PDB entry 6X1E | X-ray diffraction, 2.90 A resolution | chains C and E of the 6 polymer chains in the assembly

Chain C:
Protein: Tubulin alpha-1B chain
From: Sus scrofa
Reference sequence: Q2XVP4 (TBA1B_PIG); residue numbers follow UniProt; this construct covers 1-450
Chain sequence (450 residues; each row starts with the number of its first residue):
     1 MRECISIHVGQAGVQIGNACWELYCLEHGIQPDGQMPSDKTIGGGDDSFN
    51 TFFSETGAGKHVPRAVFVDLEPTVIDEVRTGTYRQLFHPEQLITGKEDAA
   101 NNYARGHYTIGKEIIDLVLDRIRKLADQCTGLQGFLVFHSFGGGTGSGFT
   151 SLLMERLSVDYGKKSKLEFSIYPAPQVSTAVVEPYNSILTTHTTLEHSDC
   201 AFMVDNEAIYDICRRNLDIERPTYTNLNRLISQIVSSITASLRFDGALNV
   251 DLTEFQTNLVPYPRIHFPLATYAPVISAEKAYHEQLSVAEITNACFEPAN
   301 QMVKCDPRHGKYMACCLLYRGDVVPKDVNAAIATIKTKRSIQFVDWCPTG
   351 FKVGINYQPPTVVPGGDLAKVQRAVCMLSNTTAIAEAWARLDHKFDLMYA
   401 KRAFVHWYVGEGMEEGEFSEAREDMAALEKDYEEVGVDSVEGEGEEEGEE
Unresolved in the structure: 441-450
Ion coordination: Ca2+: Asp-39, Thr-41, Gly-44, Glu-55
Small-molecule neighbours:
  - GTP (guanosine-5'-triphosphate): Gly-10, Gln-11, Ala-12, Gln-15, Ile-16, Asp-69, Asp-98, Ala-99, Ala-100, Asn-101, Ser-140, Gly-142, Gly-143, Gly-144, Thr-145, Gly-146, Ile-171, Pro-173, Val-177, Ser-178, Thr-179, Glu-183, Asn-206, Tyr-224, Leu-227, Asn-228, Ile-231
  - Y5L (4-(2-chloro-6,7-dihydro-5H-cyclopenta[d]pyrimidin-4-yl)-7-methoxy-3,4-dihydroquinoxalin-2(1H)-one): Asn-101, Thr-179, Ala-180, Val-181
Swiss-Prot annotation at these positions:
  - motif: Met-1 to Cys-4 (MREC motif)
  - active site: Glu-254
  - binding site (GTP): Gly-10, Gln-11, Ala-12, Gln-15, Glu-71, Ala-99, Ser-140, Gly-143, Gly-144, Thr-145, Gly-146, Thr-179, Glu-183, Asn-206, Tyr-224, Asn-228, Leu-252
  - binding site (Mg(2+)): Glu-71
  - modified residue: Lys-40 (N6,N6,N6-trimethyllysine), Ser-48 (Phosphoserine), Ser-232 (Phosphoserine), Tyr-282 (3'-nitrotyrosine), Arg-339 (Omega-N-methylarginine), Ser-439 (Phosphoserine), Glu-443 (5-glutamyl polyglutamate), Glu-445 (5-glutamyl polyglutamate)
  - cross-link (Glycyl lysine isopeptide (Lys-Gly)): Lys-326 (interchain with G-Cter in ubiquitin), Lys-370 (interchain with G-Cter in ubiquitin)

Chain E:
Protein: Stathmin-4
From: Rattus norvegicus
Reference sequence: P63043 (STMN4_RAT); residues 5-145 here correspond to UniProt positions 49-189 (UniProt number = residue number + 44)
Chain sequence (143 residues; each row starts with the number of its first residue):
     3 MADMEVIELNKCTSGQSFEVILKPPSFDGVPEFNASLPRRRDPSLEEIQK
    53 KLEAAEERRKYQEAELLKHLAEKREHEREVIQKAIEENNNFIKMAKEKLA
   103 QKMESNKENREAHLAAMLERLQEKDKHAEEVRKNKELKEEASR
Unresolved in the structure: 3-5, 29-43, 142-145
Differences from the reference sequence: initiating methionine (3); expression tag (4)
Swiss-Prot annotation at these positions:
  - modified residue: Ser-46 (Phosphoserine)

Chain C / chain E interface:
Residue-residue contacts (29; chain C residue first):
  His-107(C) / Lys-104(E)
  His-107(C) / Met-105(E)
  Tyr-108(C) / Lys-104(E)
  Tyr-108(C) / Met-105(E)  hydrophobic
  Tyr-108(C) / Asn-108(E)
  Thr-109(C) / Arg-112(E)
  Lys-112(C) / Met-105(E)
  Glu-155(C) / Leu-101(E)
  Glu-155(C) / Lys-104(E)  salt bridge
  Arg-156(C) / Leu-101(E)
  Ser-158(C) / Phe-93(E)
  Ser-158(C) / Ile-94(E)
  Val-159(C) / Ile-94(E)
  Val-159(C) / Lys-98(E)
  Gly-162(C) / Ile-94(E)
  Lys-163(C) / Asn-90(E)
  Lys-163(C) / Phe-93(E)
  Thr-193(C) / Lys-104(E)
  His-197(C) / Phe-93(E)
  Val-409(C) / His-115(E)
  Gly-410(C) / His-115(E)
  Glu-411(C) / Asn-108(E)  hydrogen bond (backbone-side chain)
  Glu-411(C) / Arg-112(E)  salt bridge
  Gly-412(C) / Asn-108(E)
  Gly-412(C) / Asn-111(E)  hydrogen bond (backbone-side chain)
  Gly-412(C) / Arg-112(E)
  Met-413(C) / Asn-108(E)
  Glu-414(C) / Ser-107(E)  hydrogen bond
  Glu-414(C) / Asn-111(E)  hydrogen bond
Also at the interface, not in a pair above, chain C (21 interface residues in all): Leu-152, Glu-196, Glu-417
Also at the interface, not in a pair above, chain E (14 interface residues in all): Ala-97, Lys-100

In short:
The interface between chain C and chain E involves 21 residues on one side and 14 on the other, with 4
hydrogen bonds and 2 salt bridges. Among the polar pairs are Glu-155(C)/Lys-104(E), Glu-411(C)/Arg-112(E) and
Glu-411(C)/Asn-108(E). Chain C binds GTP and compound Y5L.
Chain C is Tubulin alpha-1B chain (Sus scrofa) and chain E is Stathmin-4 (Rattus norvegicus); the structure,
Tubulin-RB3_SLD-TTL in complex with compound 5l, was determined by X-ray diffraction together with 6X1C, 6X1F,
7LZ7 and 7LZ8 from the same study.
